PDB entry 9JXS | electron microscopy, 2.93 A resolution | chains H and M of the 13 polymer chains in the assembly

== Chain H ==
Molecule: CRISPR system Cascade subunit CasC
Organism: Candidatus Cloacimonetes bacterium ADurb.Bin088
UniProt: A0A1V6F8B5 (A0A1V6F8B5_9BACT); numbering as in UniProt (aligned over 1-378)
Chain sequence (378 residues; numbered 1 to 378; the number before each row is that of its first residue):
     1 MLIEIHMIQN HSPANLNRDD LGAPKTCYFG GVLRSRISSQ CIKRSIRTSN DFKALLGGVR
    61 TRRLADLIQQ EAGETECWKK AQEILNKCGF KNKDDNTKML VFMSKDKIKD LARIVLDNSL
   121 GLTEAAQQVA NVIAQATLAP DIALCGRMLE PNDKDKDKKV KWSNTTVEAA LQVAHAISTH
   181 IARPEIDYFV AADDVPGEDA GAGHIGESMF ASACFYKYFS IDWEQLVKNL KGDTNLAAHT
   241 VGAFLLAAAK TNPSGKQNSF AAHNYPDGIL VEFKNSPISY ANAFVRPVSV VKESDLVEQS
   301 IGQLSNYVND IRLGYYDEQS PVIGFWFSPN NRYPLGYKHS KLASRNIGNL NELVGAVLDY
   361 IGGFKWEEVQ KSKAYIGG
Not modelled in the structure: 376-378

== Chain M ==
Molecule: 54-nt DNA strand
Sequence (54 nucleotides; numbered 1 to 54; the number before each row is that of its first residue):
     1 GCTTGACATG TGTGCTAAGC GCACCTAATT TCCTGACGGC AATCCTTACC AGCT
Not modelled in the structure: 1-5

== How chain H and chain M interact ==
Pairs across the interface (19; chain H residue first):
  Arg-62(H) with DC33(M), salt bridge to the phosphate
  Lys-91(H) with DG35(M), salt bridge to the phosphate
  Lys-98(H) with DT34(M), sugar contact
  Met-99(H) with DG35(M), base contact
  Glu-150(H) with DG35(M), sugar contact; DA36(M), base contact
  Pro-151(H) with DA36(M), sugar contact
  Asn-152(H) with DG35(M), phosphate contact; DA36(M), phosphate contact
  Asp-153(H) with DA36(M), phosphate contact; DC37(M), phosphate contact
  Asp-199(H) with DC25(M), sugar contact
  Gly-201(H) with DC25(M), base contact
  Ala-202(H) with DC25(M), base contact; DT26(M), sugar contact
  His-204(H) with DA27(M), sugar contact; DA28(M), base contact
  Ile-205(H) with DT26(M), base contact; DA27(M), sugar contact
Other interface residues (no listed pair), chain H (16 interface residues in all): Met-148, Phe-189, Gly-203
Other interface residues (no listed pair), chain M (10 interface residues in all): DC32

== Summary ==
16 residues of chain H and 10 residues of chain M are in contact, with 2 salt bridges. Polar contacts include
Arg-62(H)/DC33(M) and Lys-91(H)/DG35(M).
Here chain H is CRISPR system Cascade subunit CasC (Candidatus Cloacimonetes bacterium ADurb.Bin088) and chain
M is a 54-nt DNA strand. Entry 9JXS (Cryo-EM structure of Cas5-HNH Cascade bound with dsDNA) was determined by
electron microscopy together with 8ZM3, 8ZOL, 8ZP9 and 8ZP7 from the same study.
